PDB entry 9FWZ | electron microscopy, 3.60 A resolution | chains D and B of the 5 polymer chains in the assembly

# Chain D
Name: Outer membrane usher protein FimD
From: Escherichia coli
Reference sequence: P30130 (FIMD_ECOLI); residues 1-833 here correspond to UniProt positions 46-878 (UniProt number = residue number + 45)
Sequence (847 residues; each row starts with the number of its first residue):
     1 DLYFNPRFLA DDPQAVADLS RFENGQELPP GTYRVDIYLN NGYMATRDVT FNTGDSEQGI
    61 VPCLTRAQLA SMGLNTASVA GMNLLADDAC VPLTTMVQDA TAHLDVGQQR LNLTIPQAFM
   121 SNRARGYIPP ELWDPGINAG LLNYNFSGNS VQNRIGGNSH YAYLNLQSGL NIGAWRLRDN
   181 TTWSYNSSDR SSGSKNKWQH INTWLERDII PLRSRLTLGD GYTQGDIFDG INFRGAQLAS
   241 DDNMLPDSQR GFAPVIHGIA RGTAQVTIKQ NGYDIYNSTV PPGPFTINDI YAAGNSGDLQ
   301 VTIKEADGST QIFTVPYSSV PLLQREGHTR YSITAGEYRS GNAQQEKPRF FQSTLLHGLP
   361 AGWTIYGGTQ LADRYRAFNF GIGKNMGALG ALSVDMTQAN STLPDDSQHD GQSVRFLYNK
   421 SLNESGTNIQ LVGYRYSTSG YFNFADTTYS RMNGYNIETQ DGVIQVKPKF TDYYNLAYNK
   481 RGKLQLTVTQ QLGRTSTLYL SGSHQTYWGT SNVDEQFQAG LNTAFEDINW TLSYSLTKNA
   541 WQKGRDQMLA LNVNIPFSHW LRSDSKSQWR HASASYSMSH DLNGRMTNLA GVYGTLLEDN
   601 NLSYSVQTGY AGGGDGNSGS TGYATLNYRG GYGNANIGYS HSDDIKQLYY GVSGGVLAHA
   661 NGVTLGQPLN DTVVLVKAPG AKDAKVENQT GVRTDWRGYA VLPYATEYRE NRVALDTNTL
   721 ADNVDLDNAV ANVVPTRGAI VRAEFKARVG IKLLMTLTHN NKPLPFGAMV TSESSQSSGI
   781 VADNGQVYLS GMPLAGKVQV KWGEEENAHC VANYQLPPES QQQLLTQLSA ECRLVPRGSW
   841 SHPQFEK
Disordered / not traced: 1-115, 188-193, 454-477, 614-616, 804-808, 834-847
Sequence notes: conflict Pro-348 (Thr393 in P30130); expression tag (834-847)
Cystine bridges: Cys-810/Cys-832

# Chain B
Name: Type-1 fimbrial protein, A chain
From: Escherichia coli
Reference sequence: P04128 (FIMA1_ECOLI); residues 1-159 here correspond to UniProt positions 24-182 (UniProt number = residue number + 23)
Sequence (160 residues; row label = number of the first residue in the row; numbering starts at 0):
     0 MAATTVNGGT VHFKGEVVNA ACAVDAGSVD QTVQLGQVRT ASLAQEGATS SAVGFNIQLN
    60 DCDTNVASKA AVAFLGTAID AGHTNVLALQ SSAAGSATNV GVQILDRTGA ALTLDGATFS
   120 SETTLNNGTN TIPFQARYFA TGAATPGAAN ADATFKVQYQ
Disordered / not traced: 0-1
Sequence notes: initiating methionine (0)
Cystine bridges: Cys-21/Cys-61

# Interface between chain D and chain B
Residue-residue contacts (72; chain D residue first):
  Arg-125(D) with Gln-44(B)
  Asn-145(D) with Gln-57(B), hydrogen bond
  Ser-147(D) with Asn-59(B); Thr-128(B)
  Tyr-163(D) with Asp-60(B)
  Asn-165(D) with Asn-125(B); Thr-128(B)
  Thr-182(D) with Asn-125(B), hydrogen bond
  Ile-201(D) with Asn-125(B)
  Tyr-222(D) with Arg-106(B), hydrogen bond
  Asn-232(D) with Thr-123(B)
  Asp-247(D) with Thr-48(B); Arg-136(B), salt bridge
  Arg-250(D) with Gly-108(B)
  Gln-270(D) with Glu-45(B)
  Tyr-273(D) with Asn-98(B), hydrogen bond; Gly-141(B)
  Ile-275(D) with Gln-44(B)
  Tyr-291(D) with Gln-44(B); Glu-45(B); Gly-46(B)
  Ala-293(D) with Glu-45(B); His-82(B)
  Gly-294(D) with His-82(B)
  Asn-295(D) with Gly-81(B), hydrogen bond (side chain-backbone); Thr-83(B)
  Leu-422(D) with Ala-80(B), hydrophobic; Gly-81(B)
  Gly-426(D) with Ala-80(B)
  Thr-427(D) with Ala-80(B)
  Ile-429(D) with Ala-80(B)
  Thr-487(D) with Asp-114(B)
  Gln-491(D) with Ala-77(B), hydrogen bond (side chain-backbone); Ile-78(B), hydrogen bond (side chain-backbone); Asp-79(B), hydrogen bond (side chain-backbone); Ala-80(B), hydrogen bond (side chain-backbone)
  Thr-495(D) with Thr-76(B)
  Thr-497(D) with Gly-75(B), hydrogen bond (side chain-backbone); Thr-76(B); Ala-77(B)
  Tyr-499(D) with Leu-74(B), hydrophobic; Gly-75(B), hydrogen bond (side chain-backbone); Ala-77(B); Leu-113(B); Asp-114(B)
  Ser-501(D) with Ala-116(B)
  Gln-518(D) with Gly-115(B); Ala-116(B)
  Asn-522(D) with Gly-75(B); Thr-76(B), hydrogen bond
  Glu-526(D) with Gln-89(B)
  Asp-527(D) with Gln-89(B); Ser-90(B)
  Asn-529(D) with Asp-151(B)
  Thr-531(D) with Leu-74(B)
  Ser-563(D) with Ala-93(B)
  Ser-575(D) with Asp-29(B)
  Tyr-593(D) with Asp-29(B)
  Asn-600(D) with Gln-33(B)
  Gln-607(D) with Asp-29(B), hydrogen bond
  Tyr-623(D) with Ala-25(B), hydrophobic; Gly-26(B), hydrogen bond (side chain-backbone); Val-28(B)
  Thr-625(D) with Ala-25(B); Gly-26(B)
  Asn-627(D) with Gly-26(B), hydrogen bond (side chain-backbone)
  Tyr-649(D) with Ala-25(B), hydrophobic
  Asn-688(D) with Gln-36(B)
  Thr-690(D) with Gln-33(B)
  Tyr-704(D) with Ala-51(B); Gln-134(B), hydrogen bond
  Thr-706(D) with Ala-51(B)
Other interface residues (no listed pair), chain D (56 interface residues in all): Asn-149, Asn-428, Thr-489, Thr-523, Ala-524, Thr-595, Ser-605, Asn-636, Asn-711
Other interface residues (no listed pair), chain B (55 interface residues in all): Asp-24, Ser-27, Thr-31, Gly-35, Ser-50, Gly-53, Lys-68, Ser-91, Asn-126, Gly-127, Thr-130, Thr-140, Ala-142, Lys-155

# Overview
Chain D and chain B form an interface of 56 and 55 residues respectively, with 16 hydrogen bonds and 1 salt
bridge. Among the polar pairs are Asp-247(D)/Arg-136(B), Asn-145(D)/Gln-57(B) and Thr-182(D)/Asn-125(B).
Here chain D is Outer membrane usher protein FimD and chain B is Type-1 fimbrial protein, A chain, both from
Escherichia coli. Entry 9FWZ (Cryo-EM structure of the type 1 pilus assembly platform as part of the
FimA-bound chaperone-usher pilus ...) was determined by electron microscopy.
